3RWR - chains B and H of the 8 polymer chains in the assembly; structure by X-ray diffraction, 3.94 A resolution.

== Chain B ==
Protein: DNA repair protein XRCC4
Organism: Homo sapiens
UniProt: Q13426 (XRCC4_HUMAN); residues 501-657 here correspond to UniProt positions 1-157 (UniProt number = residue number - 500)
Chain sequence (163 residues; row label = number of the first residue in the row):
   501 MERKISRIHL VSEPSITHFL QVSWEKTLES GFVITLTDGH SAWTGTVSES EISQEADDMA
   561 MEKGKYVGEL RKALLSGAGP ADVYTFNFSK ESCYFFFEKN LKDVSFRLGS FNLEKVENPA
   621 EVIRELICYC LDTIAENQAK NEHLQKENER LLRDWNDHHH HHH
Disordered / not traced: 577-581, 658-663
Differences from the reference sequence: expression tag (658-663)
UniProt features mapped onto this chain:
  - modified residue: Ser553 (Phosphoserine)

== Chain H ==
Protein: Non-homologous end-joining factor 1
Organism: Homo sapiens
UniProt: Q9H9Q4 (NHEJ1_HUMAN); numbering as in UniProt (aligned over 1-224)
Chain sequence (230 residues; each row starts with the number of its first residue):
     1 MEELEQGLLM QPWAWLQLAE NSLLAKVFIT KQGYALLVSD LQQVWHEQVD TSVVSQRAKE
    61 LNKRLTAPPA AFLCHLDNLL RPLLKDAAHP SEATFSCDCV ADALILRVRS ELSGLPFYWN
   121 FHCMLASPSL VSQHLIRPLM GMSLALQCQV RELATLLHMK DLEIQDYQES GATLIRDRLK
   181 TEPFEENSFL EQFMIEKLPE ACSIGDGKPF VMNLQDLYMA VTTQHHHHHH
Disordered / not traced: 228-230
Differences from the reference sequence: expression tag (225-230)
UniProt features mapped onto this chain:
  - site: Leu115 (Leu-lock)
  - modified residue (Phosphoserine): Ser132, Ser203
  - natural variant: Arg57 (R57G: In IMD124), Leu79 (L79P: In IMD124; uncertain significance), Cys123 (C123R: In IMD124)
  - mutagenesis: Gln11 (Q11A: Does not affect ability to participate in V(D)J recombination), Trp13 (W13A: Does not affect ability to participate in V(D)J recombination), Trp15 (W15A: Does not affect ability to participate in V(D)J recombination), Leu24 (L24A: Does not affect ability to participate in V(D)J recombination), Lys26 (K26A: Abolished ability to participate in V(D)J recombination), Leu37 (L37A: Does not affect ability to participate in V(D)J recombination), Asp40 (D40A/P: Does not affect ability to participate in V(D)J recombination), Leu41 (L41A: Does not affect ability to participate in V(D)J recombination), Gln43 (Q43A: Does not affect ability to participate in V(D)J recombination), Leu61 (L61E: Does not affect ability to participate in V(D)J recombination), Arg64 to Leu65 (Abolished interaction with XRCC4), Arg64 (R64E: Abolished ability to repair double-strand breaks (DSBs). Abolished interaction with XRCC4. Abolished ability to participate in V(D)J recombination ...), 22 further mutagenesis entries in UniProt

== Chain B / chain H interface ==
Residue-residue contacts - 21 pairs, chain B then chain H:
  Asp558(B) - Lys63(H)  salt bridge
  Met559(B) - Arg64(H)  hydrogen bond (backbone-side chain)
  Met559(B) - Pro116(H)
  Ala560(B) - Pro116(H)
  Met561(B) - Arg64(H)
  Met561(B) - Gly114(H)
  Met561(B) - Leu115(H)  hydrophobic
  Met561(B) - Pro116(H)
  Lys599(B) - Ser113(H)
  Lys599(B) - Leu115(H)
  Leu601(B) - Ser113(H)
  Val604(B) - Thr66(H)
  Val604(B) - Ala67(H)  hydrophobic
  Val604(B) - Pro68(H)
  Ser605(B) - Leu65(H)
  Ser605(B) - Thr66(H)
  Phe606(B) - Arg64(H)
  Phe606(B) - Leu65(H)  hydrophobic
  Phe606(B) - Leu115(H)  hydrophobic
  Arg607(B) - Arg64(H)  hydrogen bond (backbone-backbone)
  Leu608(B) - Arg64(H)
Also at the interface, not in a pair above, chain B (14 interface residues in all): Asp557, Glu569, Asp603
Also at the interface, not in a pair above, chain H (13 interface residues in all): Ala71, Leu112, Tyr118

== Overview ==
14 residues of chain B face 13 of chain H across their interface, with 2 hydrogen bonds and 1 salt bridge.
Among the polar pairs are Asp558(B)-Lys63(H), Met559(B)-Arg64(H) and Arg607(B)-Arg64(H). Curated annotation
(UniProt) lists 34 mutagenesis sites on chain H.
Here chain B is DNA repair protein XRCC4 and chain H is Non-homologous end-joining factor 1, both from Homo
sapiens. Entry 3RWR (Crystal structure of the human XRCC4-XLF complex) was determined by X-ray diffraction.
